7Y5B - chains C and F of the 20 polymer chains in the assembly; structure by electron microscopy, 4.40 A resolution (low resolution: residue-level contacts below are approximate; hydrogen-bond / salt-bridge calls are withheld).

== Chain C ==
Molecule: ATP synthase subunit alpha
Organism: Mycolicibacterium smegmatis
Notes: EC 7.1.2.2
UniProt: A0R202 (ATPA_MYCS2); residue numbers follow UniProt; this construct covers 1-548
Chain sequence (548 residues; numbered 1 to 548; the number before each row is that of its first residue; X marks 22 residues of unknown identity (built as UNK)):
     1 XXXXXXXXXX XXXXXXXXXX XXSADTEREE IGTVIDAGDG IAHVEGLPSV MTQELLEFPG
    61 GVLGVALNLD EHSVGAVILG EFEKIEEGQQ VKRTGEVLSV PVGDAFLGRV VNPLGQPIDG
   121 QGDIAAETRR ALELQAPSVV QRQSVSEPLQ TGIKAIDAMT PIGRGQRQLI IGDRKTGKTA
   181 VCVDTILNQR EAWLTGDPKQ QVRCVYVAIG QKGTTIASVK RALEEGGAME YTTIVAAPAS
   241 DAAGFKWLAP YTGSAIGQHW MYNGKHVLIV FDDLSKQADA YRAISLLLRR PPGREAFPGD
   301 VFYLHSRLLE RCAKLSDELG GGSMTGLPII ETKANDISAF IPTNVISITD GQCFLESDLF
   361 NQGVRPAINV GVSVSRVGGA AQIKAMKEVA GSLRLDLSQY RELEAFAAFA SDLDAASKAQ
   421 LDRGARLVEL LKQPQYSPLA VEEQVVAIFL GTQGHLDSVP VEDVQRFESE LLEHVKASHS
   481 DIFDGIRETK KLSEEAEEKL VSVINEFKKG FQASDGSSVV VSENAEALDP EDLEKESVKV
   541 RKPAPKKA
Unresolved in the structure: 1-11, 23-28, 517-530, 546-548
Differences from the reference sequence: conflict UNK_1 (Met in A0R202), UNK_2 (Ala in A0R202), UNK_3 (Glu in A0R202), 19 further conflict positions vs the reference (A0R202) not listed
Curated features (UniProtKB/Swiss-Prot):
  - binding site (ATP): Gly172 to Thr179
  - site: Ser373 (Required for activity)
What the authors report for this chain:
  - conformationally variable residues (order/disorder transition): Glu531 to Pro545

== Chain F ==
Molecule: ATP synthase subunit beta
Organism: Mycolicibacterium smegmatis
Notes: EC 7.1.2.2
UniProt: A0R200 (ATPB_MYCS2); residues 2-475 here = UniProt positions 2-475
Chain sequence (481 residues; row label = number of the first residue in the row; numbers below 1 keep their minus sign (Met-5 is residue -5)):
    -5 MHHHHHHTAT AEKTAGRVVR ITGPVVDVEF PRGSVPELFN ALHAEITFGA LAKTLTLEVA
    55 QHLGDSLVRC ISMQPTDGLV RGVEVTDTGA SISVPVGDGV KGHVFNALGD CLDDPGYGKD
   115 FEHWSIHRKP PAFSDLEPRT EMLETGLKVV DLLTPYVRGG KIALFGGAGV GKTVLIQEMI
   175 NRIARNFGGT SVFAGVGERT REGNDLWVEL ADANVLKDTA LVFGQMDEPP GTRMRVALSA
   235 LTMAEFFRDE QGQDVLLFID NIFRFTQAGS EVSTLLGRMP SAVGYQPTLA DEMGELQERI
   295 TSTRGRSITS MQAVYVPADD YTDPAPATTF AHLDATTELS RAVFSKGIFP AVDPLASSST
   355 ILDPAIVGDE HYRVAQEVIR ILQRYKDLQD IIAILGIDEL SEEDKQLVNR ARRIERFLSQ
   415 NMMAAEQFTG QPGSTVPLKE TIEAFDKLTK GEFDHLPEQA FFLIGGLDDL AKKAESLGAK
   475 L
Unresolved in the structure: -5 to 7, 472-475
Differences from the reference sequence: initiating methionine (-5); expression tag (-4 to 1)

== Chain C / chain F interface ==
Pairs across the interface (56):
  Val50(C) with Val74(F); Arg75(F)
  Met51(C) with Phe42(F); Gly72(F); Leu73(F)
  Thr52(C) with Thr70(F); Asp71(F); Gly72(F); Leu73(F)
  Asn68(C) with Thr16(F)
  Leu69(C) with Ile15(F); Arg75(F)
  Asp70(C) with Arg75(F)
  Glu71(C) with Val13(F); Arg14(F)
  Val97(C) with Phe42(F)
  Glu133(C) with Asp71(F)
  Ala136(C) with Asp221(F)
  Val139(C) with Asn198(F); Phe217(F)
  Val140(C) with Leu106(F)
  Arg142(C) with Thr194(F)
  Gly299(C) with Glu265(F)
  Asp300(C) with Glu265(F)
  Phe302(C) with Arg227(F)
  Tyr303(C) with Asp221(F); Glu222(F)
  Ser306(C) with Met220(F)
  Glu310(C) with Thr194(F); Met220(F); Asp221(F)
  Ser347(C) with Arg193(F); Arg258(F)
  Thr349(C) with Arg193(F)
  Asp350(C) with Arg193(F); Arg195(F)
  Val372(C) with Arg335(F)
  Arg376(C) with Gly163(F); Arg193(F); Phe422(F)
  Val377(C) with Arg195(F); Gln421(F); Phe422(F)
  Gly378(C) with Phe422(F)
  Arg394(C) with Phe338(F)
  Leu395(C) with Phe343(F)
  Gln399(C) with Lys340(F); Gly341(F); Arg410(F)
  Glu402(C) with Arg410(F)
  Phe406(C) with Ile386(F); Arg406(F)
  Phe409(C) with Leu389(F); Gly390(F)
  Ser411(C) with Asp392(F)
  Gln420(C) with Gln453(F)
Other interface residues (no listed pair), chain C (48 interface residues in all): Pro48, Gln53, Gln143, Ser144, Arg167, Arg290, Thr343, Asn344, Ile346, Ile348, Gly371, Gly379, Ala380, Ser398
Other interface residues (no listed pair), chain F (45 interface residues in all): Ala162, Pro223, Gln261, Tyr309, Ala312, Ser339, Phe456

== Summary ==
48 residues of chain C face 45 of chain F across their interface. Curated annotation (UniProt) lists 8
ATP-binding residues on chain C. From the paper: conformational variability at Glu531(C).
Chain C is ATP synthase subunit alpha and chain F is ATP synthase subunit beta, both from Mycolicibacterium
smegmatis; the structure, Cryo-EM structure of F-ATP synthase from Mycolicibacterium smegmatis (rotational
state 1), was determined by electron microscopy (same publication as 7Y5A, 7Y5C and 7Y5D).
